9E12 - chains I and J of the 12 polymer chains in the assembly; structure by electron microscopy, 4.50 A resolution (low resolution: residue-level contacts below are approximate; hydrogen-bond / salt-bridge calls are withheld).

== Chain I (and J) ==
Name: Dynein light chain 1, cytoplasmic
Source organism: Homo sapiens
Notes: chain J of this document is another copy of the same molecule, construct and numbering; everything in this record applies to it too
UniProt: P63167 (DYL1_HUMAN); residues 1-89 here = UniProt positions 1-89
Chain sequence (89 residues; numbered 1 to 89; the number before each row is that of its first residue):
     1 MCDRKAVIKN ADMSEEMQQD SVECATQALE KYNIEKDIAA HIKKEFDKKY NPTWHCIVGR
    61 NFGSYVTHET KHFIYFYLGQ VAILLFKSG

== Interface between chain I and chain J ==
Residue-residue contacts (53):
  Glu35(I) - Phe62(J)
  Glu35(I) - Gly63(J)
  Lys36(I) - Ser64(J)
  Ala39(I) - Gly63(J)
  Ala40(I) - Tyr65(J)
  Lys43(I) - Tyr65(J)
  Lys43(I) - Val66(J)
  Lys43(I) - Thr67(J)
  Lys44(I) - Tyr65(J)
  Thr53(I) - Thr67(J)
  His55(I) - Val66(J)
  His55(I) - Thr67(J)
  His55(I) - Phe86(J)
  His55(I) - Ser88(J)
  Cys56(I) - Tyr65(J)
  Ile57(I) - Ile57(J)
  Ile57(I) - Gly63(J)
  Val58(I) - Phe62(J)
  Val58(I) - Gly63(J)
  Gly59(I) - Asn61(J)
  Gly59(I) - Phe62(J)
  Arg60(I) - Asn61(J)
  Asn61(I) - Glu35(J)
  Asn61(I) - Arg60(J)
  Asn61(I) - Asn61(J)
  Phe62(I) - Glu35(J)
  Phe62(I) - Lys36(J)
  Phe62(I) - Ile57(J)
  Phe62(I) - Val58(J)
  Phe62(I) - Gly59(J)
  Phe62(I) - Phe62(J)
  Gly63(I) - Glu35(J)
  Gly63(I) - Lys36(J)
  Gly63(I) - Ala39(J)
  Gly63(I) - Ile57(J)
  Gly63(I) - Val58(J)
  Ser64(I) - Lys36(J)
  Ser64(I) - Cys56(J)
  Tyr65(I) - Lys36(J)
  Tyr65(I) - Ala40(J)
  Tyr65(I) - Lys43(J)
  Tyr65(I) - Lys44(J)
  Tyr65(I) - Cys56(J)
  Val66(I) - Lys43(J)
  Val66(I) - His55(J)
  Thr67(I) - Lys43(J)
  Thr67(I) - Thr53(J)
  Thr67(I) - His55(J)
  Tyr75(I) - Lys36(J)
  Phe86(I) - His55(J)
  Ser88(I) - His55(J)
  Ser88(I) - Ser88(J)
  Gly89(I) - Gly89(J)
Also at the interface, not in a pair above, chain J (24 interface residues in all): Trp54

== Summary ==
The chain I/chain J interface involves 24 residues from each chain.
Both chains are Dynein light chain 1, cytoplasmic (Homo sapiens). Entry 9E12 (Full-length human dynein-1 in
phi comformation under Lis1 condition) was determined by electron microscopy together with 9E0Z, 9E10, 9E11,
9E13 and 9E14 from the same study.
